2A45 - chains H and I of the 10 polymer chains in the assembly; structure by X-ray diffraction, 3.65 A resolution.

# Chain H
Name: Fibrinogen beta chain
Organism: Homo sapiens
UniProtKB: P02675 (FIBB_HUMAN); residues 15-105 here correspond to UniProt positions 45-135 (UniProt number = residue number + 30)
Sequence (91 residues; each row starts with the number of its first residue):
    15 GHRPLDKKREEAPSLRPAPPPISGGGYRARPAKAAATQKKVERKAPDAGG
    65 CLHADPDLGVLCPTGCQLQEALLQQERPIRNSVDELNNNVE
Not modelled in the structure: 15-53

# Chain I
Name: Fibrinogen gamma chain
Organism: Homo sapiens
UniProtKB: P02679 (FIBG_HUMAN); residues 1-45 here correspond to UniProt positions 27-71 (UniProt number = residue number + 26)
Sequence (45 residues; row label = number of the first residue in the row):
     1 YVATRDNCCILDERFGSYCPTTCGIADFLSTYQTKVDKDLQSLED
Not modelled in the structure: 1-5

# Interface between chain H and chain I
Cross-chain cystine bridges: Cys80(H)-Cys19(I)
Contacting residue pairs (16; chain H residue first):
  Thr78(H) with Cys19(I), hydrogen bond
  Gly79(H) with Cys19(I); Pro20(I); Ile25(I)
  Cys80(H) with Tyr18(I); Cys19(I), disulfide; Pro20(I)
  Gln83(H) with Pro20(I); Ile25(I)
  Leu86(H) with Ile25(I), hydrophobic
  Leu87(H) with Phe28(I), hydrophobic
  Gln89(H) with Tyr32(I), hydrogen bond (backbone-side chain)
  Glu90(H) with Phe28(I); Tyr32(I), hydrogen bond (backbone-side chain)
  Ile93(H) with Tyr32(I)
  Leu100(H) with Leu43(I), hydrophobic
Interface residues without a listed pair, chain H (13 interface residues in all): Leu82, Val97, Asn101
Interface residues without a listed pair, chain I (8 interface residues in all): Leu40

# In short
The interface between chain H and chain I involves 13 residues on one side and 8 on the other; the contacts
include 1 disulfide bond and 3 hydrogen bonds. Polar contacts include Thr78(H)-Cys19(I), Gln89(H)-Tyr32(I) and
Glu90(H)-Tyr32(I).
Here chain H is Fibrinogen beta chain and chain I is Fibrinogen gamma chain, both from Homo sapiens. Entry
2A45 (Crystal structure of the complex between thrombin and the central "E" region of fibrin) was determined
by X-ray diffraction.
